1L4A - chains A and E of the 5 polymer chains in the assembly; structure by X-ray diffraction, 2.95 A resolution.

== Chain A ==
Molecule: Synaptobrevin
Organism: Loligo pealei
Reference sequence: P47194 (SYB_LOLPE); numbering as in UniProt (aligned over 25-104)
Amino-acid sequence (80 residues; each row starts with the number of its first residue):
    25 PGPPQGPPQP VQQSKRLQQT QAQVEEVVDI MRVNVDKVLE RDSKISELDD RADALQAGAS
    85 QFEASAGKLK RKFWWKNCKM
Disordered / not traced: 25-32, 99-104

== Chain E ==
Molecule: Synaphin A
Organism: Loligo pealei
Reference sequence: Q95PA1 (Q95PA1_LOLPE); residue numbers follow UniProt; this construct covers 25-98
Amino-acid sequence (79 residues; each row starts with the number of its first residue):
    20 GKSASGEKEG NENAEEEAAA IEEARREAEE RRKEKHRKME EEREEMRQTI RDKYGLKKKV
    80 KEEPEAEADL DEGRVGRKK
Disordered / not traced: 20-48, 77-98
Differences from the reference sequence: cloning artifact (20-24)
UniProt features mapped onto this chain:
  - region: Glu59 to Leu75 (Interaction with the SNARE complex)

== How chain A and chain E interact ==
Contacting residue pairs - 7 pairs, chain A then chain E:
  Arg56(A) - Tyr73(E)  hydrogen bond (side chain-backbone)
  Leu63(A) - Arg70(E)
  Asp66(A) - Arg62(E)  salt bridge
  Asp66(A) - Arg66(E)  salt bridge
  Ser67(A) - Arg66(E)  hydrogen bond
  Ser70(A) - Glu59(E)  hydrogen bond
  Asp74(A) - His55(E)
Interface residues without a listed pair, chain A (7 interface residues in all): Val59
Interface residues without a listed pair, chain E (8 interface residues in all): Ile69, Leu75

== Overview ==
Chain A and chain E form an interface of 7 and 8 residues respectively, with 3 hydrogen bonds and 2 salt
bridges. Among the polar pairs are Asp66(A)-Arg62(E), Asp66(A)-Arg66(E) and Arg56(A)-Tyr73(E).
Here chain A is Synaptobrevin and chain E is Synaphin A, both from Loligo pealei. Entry 1L4A (X-ray structure
of the neuronal complexin/snare complex from the squid loligo pealei) was determined by X-ray diffraction.
